PDB entry 9G40 | electron microscopy, 4.30 A resolution (low resolution: residue-level contacts below are approximate; hydrogen-bond / salt-bridge calls are withheld) | chains G and u of the 5 polymer chains in the assembly

# Chain G
Name: Gamma-tubulin complex component
From: Sus scrofa
UniProt: A0A480VJI0 (A0A480VJI0_PIG); numbering as in UniProt (aligned over 1-905)
Sequence (905 residues; numbered 1 to 905; the number before each row is that of its first residue):
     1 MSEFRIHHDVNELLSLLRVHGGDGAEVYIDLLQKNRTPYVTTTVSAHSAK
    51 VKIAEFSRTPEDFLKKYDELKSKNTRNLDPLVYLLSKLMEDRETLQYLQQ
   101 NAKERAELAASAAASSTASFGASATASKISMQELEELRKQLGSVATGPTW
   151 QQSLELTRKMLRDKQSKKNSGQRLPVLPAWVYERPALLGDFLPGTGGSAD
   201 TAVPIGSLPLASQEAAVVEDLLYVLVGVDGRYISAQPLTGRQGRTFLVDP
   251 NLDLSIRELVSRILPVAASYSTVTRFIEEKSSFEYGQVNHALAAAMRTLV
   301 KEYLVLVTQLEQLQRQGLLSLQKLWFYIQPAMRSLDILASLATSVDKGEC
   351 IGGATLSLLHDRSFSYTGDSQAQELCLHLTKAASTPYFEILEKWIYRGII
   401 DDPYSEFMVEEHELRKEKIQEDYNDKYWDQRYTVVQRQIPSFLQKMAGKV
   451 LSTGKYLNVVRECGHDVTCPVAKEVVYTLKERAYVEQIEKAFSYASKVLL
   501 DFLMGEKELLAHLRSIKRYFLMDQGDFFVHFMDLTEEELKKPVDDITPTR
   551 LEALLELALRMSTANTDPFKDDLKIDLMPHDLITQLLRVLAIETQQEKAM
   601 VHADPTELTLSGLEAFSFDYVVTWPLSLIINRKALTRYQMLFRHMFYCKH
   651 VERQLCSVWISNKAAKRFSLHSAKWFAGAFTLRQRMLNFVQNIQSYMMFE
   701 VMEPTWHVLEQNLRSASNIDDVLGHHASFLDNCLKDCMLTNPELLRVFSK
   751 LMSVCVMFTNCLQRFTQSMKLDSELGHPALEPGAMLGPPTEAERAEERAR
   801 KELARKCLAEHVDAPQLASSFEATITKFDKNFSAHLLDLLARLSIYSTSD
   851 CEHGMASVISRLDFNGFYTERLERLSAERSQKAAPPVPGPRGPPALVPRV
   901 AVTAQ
Unresolved in the structure: 1, 117-146, 193-202, 774-814, 880-905

# Chain u
Name: CDK5 regulatory subunit-associated protein 2
From: Homo sapiens
UniProt: Q96SN8 (CK5P2_HUMAN); residues 1-1893 here = UniProt positions 1-1893
Sequence (1893 residues; row label = number of the first residue in the row):
     1 MMDLVLEEDVTVPGTLSGCSGLVPSVPDDLDGINPNAGLGNGLLPNVSEE
    51 TVSPTRARNMKDFENQITELKKENFNLKLRIYFLEERMQQEFHGPTEHIY
   101 KTNIELKVEVESLKRELQEREQLLIKASKAVESLAEAGGSEIQRVKEDAR
   151 KKVQQVEDLLTKRILLLEKDVTAAQAELEKAFAGTETEKALRLRLESKLS
   201 EMKKMHEGDLAMALVLDEKDRLIEELKLSLKSKEALIQCLKEEKSQMACP
   251 DENVSSGELRGLCAAPREEKERETEAAQMEHQKERNSFEERIQALEEDLR
   301 EKEREIATEKKNSLKRDKAIQGLTMALKSKEKKVEELNSEIEKLSAAFAK
   351 AREALQKAQTQEFQGSEDYETALSGKEALSAALRSQNLTKSTENHRLRRS
   401 IKKITQELSDLQQERERLEKDLEEAHREKSKGDCTIRDLRNEVEKLRNEV
   451 NEREKAMENRYKSLLSESNKKLHNQEQVIKHLTESTNQKDVLLQKFNEKD
   501 LEVIQQNCYLMAAEDLELRSEGLITEKCSSQQPPGSKTIFSKEKKQSSDY
   551 EELIQVLKKEQDIYTHLVKSLQESDSINNLQAELNKIFALRKQLEQDVLS
   601 YQNLRKTLEEQISEIRRREEESFSLYSDQTSYLSICLEENNRFQVEHFSQ
   651 EELKKKVSDLIQLVKELYTDNQHLKKTIFDLSCMGFQGNGFPDRLASTEQ
   701 TELLASKEDEDTIKIGEDDEINFLSDQHLQQSNEIMKDLSKGGCKNGYLR
   751 HTESKISDCDGAHAPGCLEEGAFINLLAPLFNEKATLLLESRPDLLKVVR
   801 ELLLGQLFLTEQEVSGEHLDGKTEKTPKQKGELVHFVQTNSFSKPHDELK
   851 LSCEAQLVKAGEVPKVGLKDASVQTVATEGDLLRFKHEATREAWEEKPIN
   901 TALSAEHRPENLHGVPGWQAALLSLPGITNREAKKSRLPILIKPSRSLGN
   951 MYRLPATQEVVTQLQSQILELQGELKEFKTCNKQLHQKLILAEAVMEGRP
  1001 TPDKTLLNAQPPVGAAYQDSPGEQKGIKTTSSVWRDKEMDSDQQRSYEID
  1051 SEICPPDDLASLPSCKENPEDVLSPTSVATYLSSKSQPSAKVSVMGTDQS
  1101 ESINTSNETEYLKQKIHDLETELEGYQNFIFQLQKHSQCSEAIITVLCGT
  1151 EGAQDGLSKPKNGSDGEEMTFSSLHQVRYVKHVKILGPLAPEMIDSRVLE
  1201 NLKQQLEEQEYKLQKEQNLNMQLFSEIHNLQNKFRDLSPPRYDSLVQSQA
  1251 RELSLQRQQIKDGHGICVISRQHMNTMIKAFEELLQASDVDYCVAEGFQE
  1301 QLNQCAELLEKLEKLFLNGKSVGVEMNTQNELMERIEEDNLTYQHLLPES
  1351 PEPSASHALSDYETSEKSFFSRDQKQDNETEKTSVMVNSFSQDLLMEHIQ
  1401 EIRTLRKRLEESIKTNEKLRKQLERQGSEFVQGSTSIFASGSELHSSLTS
  1451 EIHFLRKQNQALNAMLIKGSRDKQKENDKLRESLSRKTVSLEHLQREYAS
  1501 VKEENERLQKEGSEKERHNQQLIQEVRCSGQELSRVQEEVKLRQQLLSQN
  1551 DKLLQSLRVELKAYEKLDEEHRRLREASGEGWKGQDPFRDLHSLLMEIQA
  1601 LRLQLERSIETSSTLQSRLKEQLARGAEKAQEGALTLAVQAVSIPEVPLQ
  1651 PDKHDGDKYPMESDNSFDLFDSSQAVTPKSVSETPPLSGNDTDSLSCDSG
  1701 SSATSTPCVSRLVTGHHLWASKNGRHVLGLIEDYEALLKQISQGQRLLAE
  1751 MDIQTQEAPSSTSQELGTKGPHPAPLSKFVSSVSTAKLTLEEAYRRLKLL
  1801 WRVSLPEDGQCPLHCEQIGEMKAEVTKLHKKLFEQEKKLQNTMKLLQLSK
  1851 RQEKVIFDQLVVTHKILRKARGNLELRPGGAHPGTCSPSRPGS
Unresolved in the structure: 1-57, 92-1893
Swiss-Prot annotation at these positions:
  - region: Val1861 to Ala1870 (Required for centrosomal attachment, Golgi localization and CALM1 interaction)
  - modified residue: Ser547 (Phosphoserine), Thr1001 (Phosphothreonine), Ser1238 (Phosphoserine), Ser1490 (Phosphoserine), Ser1663 (Phosphoserine), Ser1666 (Phosphoserine), Ser1893 (Phosphoserine)
  - mutagenesis: Leu938 to Pro939 (Loss of interaction with MAPRE1), Lys1865 (K1865A: No effect on centrosomal attachment, Golgi localization and loss of interaction with CALM1; when associated with A-1869), Lys1869 (K1869A: No effect on centrosomal attachment, Golgi localization and loss of interaction to CALM1; when associated with A-1865)

# Chain G / chain u interface
Residue-residue contacts (19; chain G residue first):
  Tyr423(G) - Phe83(u)
  Asn424(G) - Arg80(u)
  Gln585(G) - Tyr82(u)
  Gln585(G) - Phe83(u)
  Val589(G) - Lys78(u)
  Leu590(G) - Lys78(u)
  Ile592(G) - Lys78(u)
  Glu593(G) - Lys78(u)
  Glu597(G) - Glu85(u)
  Val601(G) - Glu85(u)
  Lys633(G) - Leu79(u)
  Lys633(G) - Phe83(u)
  Thr636(G) - Phe83(u)
  Arg637(G) - Asn76(u)
  Arg637(G) - Leu79(u)
  Asp731(G) - Lys72(u)
  Leu734(G) - Lys72(u)
  Leu734(G) - Phe75(u)
  Thr740(G) - Phe75(u)
Also at the interface, not in a pair above, chain G (19 interface residues in all): Arg588, His602, Cys851, Glu852
Also at the interface, not in a pair above, chain u (13 interface residues in all): Glu64, Thr68, Lys71, Glu86
Interface features reported in the paper:
  - interface residues, chain u: Phe75(u)

# In short
19 residues of chain G and 13 residues of chain u are in contact. From UniProt: 4 mutagenesis sites on chain
u. The paper reports the interface residue Phe75(u).
Here chain G is Gamma-tubulin complex component (Sus scrofa) and chain u is CDK5 regulatory subunit-associated
protein 2 (Homo sapiens). Entry 9G40 (Structure of the Position 7 CMG-decorated gamma-Tubulin Ring Complex
from Pig Brain) was determined by electron microscopy, deposited together with 9G3X, 9G3Y and 9G3Z.
